PDB entry 7NJL | electron microscopy, 2.71 A resolution | chains C and D of the 20 polymer chains in the assembly

== Chain C ==
Molecule: ATP synthase subunit alpha
Organism: Mycolicibacterium smegmatis (strain ATCC 700084 / mc(2)155)
Notes: EC 7.1.2.2
Reference sequence: A0R202 (ATPA_MYCS2); residues 1-548 here = UniProt positions 1-548
Chain sequence (548 residues; numbered 1 to 548; the number before each row is that of its first residue):
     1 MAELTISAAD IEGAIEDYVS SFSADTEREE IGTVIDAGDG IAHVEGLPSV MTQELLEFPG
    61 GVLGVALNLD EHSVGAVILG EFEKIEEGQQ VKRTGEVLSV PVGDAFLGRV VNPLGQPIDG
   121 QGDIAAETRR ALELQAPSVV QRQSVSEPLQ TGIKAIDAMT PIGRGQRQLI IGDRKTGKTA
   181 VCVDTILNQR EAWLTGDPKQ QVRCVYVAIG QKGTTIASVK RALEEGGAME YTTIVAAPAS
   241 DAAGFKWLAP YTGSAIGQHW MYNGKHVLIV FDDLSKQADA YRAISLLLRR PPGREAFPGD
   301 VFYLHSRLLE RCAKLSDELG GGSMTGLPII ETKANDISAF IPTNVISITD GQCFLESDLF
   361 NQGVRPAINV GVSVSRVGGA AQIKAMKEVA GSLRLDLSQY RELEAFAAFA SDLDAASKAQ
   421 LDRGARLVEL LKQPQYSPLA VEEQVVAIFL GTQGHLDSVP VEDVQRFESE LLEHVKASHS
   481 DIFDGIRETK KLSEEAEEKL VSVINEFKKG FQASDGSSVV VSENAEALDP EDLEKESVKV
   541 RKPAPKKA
Disordered / not traced: 1-5, 409-412, 522-524, 546-548
Bound ions: Mg2+: Thr179 (together with ATP)
Small-molecule neighbours:
  - ADP (adenosine-5'-diphosphate): Val374, Ser375, Arg376
  - ATP (adenosine-5'-triphosphate): Asp173, Arg174, Lys175, Thr176, Gly177, Lys178, Thr179, Ala180, Glu331, Phe360, Arg365, Pro366, Gln433, Pro434, Gln435
Swiss-Prot annotation at these positions:
  - binding site (ATP): Gly172 to Thr179
  - site: Ser373 (Required for activity)

== Chain D ==
Molecule: ATP synthase subunit beta
Organism: Mycolicibacterium smegmatis (strain ATCC 700084 / mc(2)155)
Notes: EC 7.1.2.2
Reference sequence: A0R200 (ATPB_MYCS2); residues 1-475 here = UniProt positions 1-475
Chain sequence (475 residues; row label = number of the first residue in the row):
     1 MTATAEKTAG RVVRITGPVV DVEFPRGSVP ELFNALHAEI TFGALAKTLT LEVAQHLGDS
    61 LVRCISMQPT DGLVRGVEVT DTGASISVPV GDGVKGHVFN ALGDCLDDPG YGKDFEHWSI
   121 HRKPPAFSDL EPRTEMLETG LKVVDLLTPY VRGGKIALFG GAGVGKTVLI QEMINRIARN
   181 FGGTSVFAGV GERTREGNDL WVELADANVL KDTALVFGQM DEPPGTRMRV ALSALTMAEF
   241 FRDEQGQDVL LFIDNIFRFT QAGSEVSTLL GRMPSAVGYQ PTLADEMGEL QERITSTRGR
   301 SITSMQAVYV PADDYTDPAP ATTFAHLDAT TELSRAVFSK GIFPAVDPLA SSSTILDPAI
   361 VGDEHYRVAQ EVIRILQRYK DLQDIIAILG IDELSEEDKQ LVNRARRIER FLSQNMMAAE
   421 QFTGQPGSTV PLKETIEAFD KLTKGEFDHL PEQAFFLIGG LDDLAKKAES LGAKL
Disordered / not traced: 1-7
Bound ions: Mg2+: Thr167 (together with ADP)
Small-molecule neighbours: ADP (adenosine-5'-diphosphate): Gly161, Ala162, Gly163, Val164, Gly165, Lys166, Thr167, Val168, Glu196, Phe338, Phe343, Met416, Ala419, Phe422, Thr423

== Interface between chain C and chain D ==
Pairs across the interface (104):
  Gly46(C) - Arg75(D)  hydrogen bond (backbone-side chain)
  Leu47(C) - Arg75(D)  hydrogen bond (backbone-side chain)
  Ser49(C) - Val74(D)
  Val50(C) - Val74(D)
  Val50(C) - Arg75(D)
  Met51(C) - Phe42(D)  hydrophobic
  Met51(C) - Gly72(D)
  Met51(C) - Leu73(D)
  Met51(C) - Val74(D)  hydrophobic
  Thr52(C) - Ile15(D)
  Thr52(C) - Thr70(D)
  Thr52(C) - Asp71(D)
  Thr52(C) - Gly72(D)  hydrogen bond (backbone-backbone)
  Thr52(C) - Leu73(D)  hydrogen bond (backbone-backbone)
  Gln53(C) - Asp71(D)
  Asn68(C) - Ile15(D)
  Asn68(C) - Thr16(D)  hydrogen bond
  Leu69(C) - Arg14(D)
  Leu69(C) - Ile15(D)  hydrogen bond (backbone-backbone)
  Leu69(C) - Arg75(D)
  Asp70(C) - Val13(D)
  Asp70(C) - Arg14(D)
  Asp70(C) - Arg75(D)  hydrogen bond (backbone-side chain)
  Glu71(C) - Val13(D)
  Glu71(C) - Arg14(D)  salt bridge
  Ser73(C) - Arg75(D)
  Val74(C) - Arg75(D)
  Gly95(C) - Phe42(D)
  Glu96(C) - Phe42(D)
  Val97(C) - Phe42(D)  hydrophobic
  Val97(C) - Leu45(D)  hydrophobic
  Glu133(C) - Leu45(D)
  Glu133(C) - Asp71(D)
  Pro137(C) - Thr194(D)
  Ser138(C) - Thr194(D)
  Val139(C) - Thr194(D)
  Val139(C) - Asn198(D)  hydrogen bond (backbone-side chain)
  Val140(C) - Leu106(D)
  Arg142(C) - Thr194(D)
  Arg142(C) - Asn198(D)  hydrogen bond (backbone-side chain)
  Ser144(C) - Asn198(D)
  Val145(C) - Arg195(D)
  Arg167(C) - Arg193(D)
  Arg290(C) - Thr16(D)
  Pro291(C) - Thr268(D)
  Arg294(C) - Val277(D)
  Gly299(C) - Glu265(D)
  Asp300(C) - Glu265(D)
  Phe302(C) - Met220(D)  hydrophobic
  Phe302(C) - Arg258(D)
  Phe302(C) - Gln261(D)
  Phe302(C) - Glu265(D)
  Tyr303(C) - Asp221(D)
  Tyr303(C) - Glu222(D)
  Tyr303(C) - Arg227(D)
  Tyr303(C) - Glu265(D)
  Ser306(C) - Met220(D)  hydrogen bond (side chain-backbone)
  Glu310(C) - Thr194(D)  hydrogen bond
  Glu310(C) - Met220(D)
  Glu310(C) - Asp221(D)
  Ser338(C) - Ala312(D)
  Thr343(C) - Tyr309(D)
  Thr343(C) - Ala312(D)
  Ile346(C) - Ala162(D)  hydrophobic
  Ile346(C) - Arg193(D)
  Ser347(C) - Arg193(D)  hydrogen bond (backbone-side chain)
  Ser347(C) - Met220(D)
  Ser347(C) - Arg258(D)  hydrogen bond
  Ile348(C) - Arg193(D)  hydrogen bond (backbone-side chain)
  Ile348(C) - Met220(D)  hydrophobic
  Thr349(C) - Arg193(D)  hydrogen bond (backbone-side chain)
  Asp350(C) - Arg193(D)  salt bridge
  Asp350(C) - Arg195(D)  salt bridge
  Gly371(C) - Phe338(D)
  Gly371(C) - Ser339(D)
  Arg376(C) - Gly163(D)
  Arg376(C) - Arg193(D)
  Arg376(C) - Arg195(D)
  Arg376(C) - Phe422(D)
  Gly378(C) - Gln421(D)
  Gly379(C) - Gln421(D)  hydrogen bond (backbone-backbone)
  Arg394(C) - Phe338(D)
  Arg394(C) - Phe343(D)
  Leu395(C) - Gly341(D)
  Leu395(C) - Phe343(D)  hydrophobic
  Leu395(C) - Phe456(D)  hydrophobic
  Leu395(C) - Leu457(D)  hydrophobic
  Ser398(C) - Ser339(D)  hydrogen bond (side chain-backbone)
  Ser398(C) - Lys340(D)  hydrogen bond (side chain-backbone)
  Ser398(C) - Gly341(D)  hydrogen bond (side chain-backbone)
  Gln399(C) - Lys340(D)  hydrogen bond (side chain-backbone)
  Gln399(C) - Arg410(D)
  Gln399(C) - Gln453(D)  hydrogen bond
  Gln399(C) - Phe456(D)
  Glu402(C) - Lys340(D)
  Glu402(C) - Arg406(D)  salt bridge
  Glu402(C) - Arg410(D)  salt bridge
  Phe406(C) - Tyr379(D)
  Phe406(C) - Ile386(D)  hydrophobic
  Phe406(C) - Val402(D)  hydrophobic
  Phe406(C) - Arg406(D)
  Ala416(C) - Pro451(D)  hydrophobic
  Ala416(C) - Gln453(D)
  Gln420(C) - Gln453(D)  hydrogen bond
Interface residues without a listed pair, chain C (69 interface residues in all): Leu67, Leu134, Ala136, Gln143, Pro292, Arg307, Asn344, Gln352, Val372, Val374, Ser375, Val377, Ala380, Gly391, Leu403, Ser417
Interface residues without a listed pair, chain D (60 interface residues in all): Gly17, Ala44, Pro69, Asp107, Gly197, Asp199, Trp201, Phe217, Gln219, Pro223, Gly278, Arg335, Thr423, Glu452

== Overview ==
69 residues of chain C and 60 residues of chain D are in contact, with 22 hydrogen bonds and 5 salt bridges.
Among the polar pairs are Glu71(C)-Arg14(D), Asp350(C)-Arg193(D) and Asp350(C)-Arg195(D). ADP is bound between
chain C and chain D. Ligands of chain C: ATP.
Chain C is ATP synthase subunit alpha and chain D is ATP synthase subunit beta, both from Mycolicibacterium
smegmatis (strain ATCC 700084 / mc(2)155); the structure, Mycobacterium smegmatis ATP synthase state 1b, was
determined by electron microscopy (same publication as 7NJK, 7NJM, 7NJN, 7NJO, 7NJP, 7NJQ and 20 further
entries).
